6T8B - chains C and G of the 8 polymer chains in the assembly; structure by electron microscopy, 3.65 A resolution.

# Chain C
Name: DNA translocase FtsK
From: Pseudomonas aeruginosa PAO1
Notes: fragment: Motor domain, residues 247-728
Reference sequence: Q9I0M3 (FTSK_PSEAE); residue numbers follow UniProt; this construct covers 247-728
Chain sequence (491 residues; row label = number of the first residue in the row):
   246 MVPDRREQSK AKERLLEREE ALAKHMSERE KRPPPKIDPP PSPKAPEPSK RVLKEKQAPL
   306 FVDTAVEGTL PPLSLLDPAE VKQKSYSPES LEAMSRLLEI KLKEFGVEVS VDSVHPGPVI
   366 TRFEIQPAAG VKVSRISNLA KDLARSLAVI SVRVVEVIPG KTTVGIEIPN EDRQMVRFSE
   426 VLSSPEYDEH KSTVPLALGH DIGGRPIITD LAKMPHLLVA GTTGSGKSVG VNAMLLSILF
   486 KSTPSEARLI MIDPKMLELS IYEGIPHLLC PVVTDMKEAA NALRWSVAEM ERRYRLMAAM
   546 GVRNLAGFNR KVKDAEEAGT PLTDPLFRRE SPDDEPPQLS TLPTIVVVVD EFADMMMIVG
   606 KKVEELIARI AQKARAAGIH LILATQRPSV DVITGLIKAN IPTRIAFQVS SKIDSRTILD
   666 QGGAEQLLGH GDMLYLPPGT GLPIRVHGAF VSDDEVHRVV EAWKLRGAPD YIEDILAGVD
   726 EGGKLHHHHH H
Unresolved in the structure: 246-313, 571-582, 722-736
Sequence notes: initiating methionine (246); expression tag (729-736)
Metal / ion sites: Mg2+: Ser473, Glu503 (together with ATP-gamma-S)
Ligand contacts: ATP-gamma-S (AGS; phosphothiophosphoric acid-adenylate ester): Arg418, Met420, Val421, Thr467, Thr468, Gly469, Ser470, Gly471, Lys472, Ser473, Val474, Lys500, Glu503, Glu596, Gln631, His675, Gly676, Gly693, Ala694, Phe695
Swiss-Prot annotation at these positions:
  - binding site (ATP): Gly469 to Val474, His675, Gly693, Ala694
What the authors report for this chain:
  - binding site for dsDNA substrate: Lys657, Arg661
  - binding site for dsDNA substrate (chain G): Lys377, Arg380, Arg632, Ser634, Val635, Gly640, Lys643
  - binding site for ATP-gamma-S: Arg620
  - catalytic residues: Arg620

# Chain G
Molecule: dsDNA substrate
Sequence (20 nucleotides; row label = number of the first residue in the row):
     1 ATATATATAT ATATATATAT

# Chain C / chain G interface
Contacting residue pairs (5):
  Arg632(C) with DT16(G), salt bridge to the phosphate
  Ser634(C) with DA17(G), phosphate contact
  Val635(C) with DA17(G), hydrogen bond to the phosphate; DT18(G), phosphate contact
  Lys643(C) with DA17(G), salt bridge to the phosphate
Also at the interface, not in a pair above, chain C (7 interface residues in all): Asn383, Ile658, Thr662
Also at the interface, not in a pair above, chain G (5 interface residues in all): DT6, DA15

# In short
Chain C and chain G form an interface of 7 and 5 residues respectively, with 1 hydrogen bond and 2 salt
bridges. Polar pairs include Val635(C)-DA17(G), Arg632(C)-DT16(G) and Lys643(C)-DA17(G). Chain C binds
ATP-gamma-S. From the paper: the catalytic residue Arg620(C); a binding site for dsDNA substrate (chain G) at
Lys377(C), Arg380(C) and Arg632(C) among others.
Chain C is DNA translocase FtsK (Pseudomonas aeruginosa PAO1) and chain G is dsDNA substrate; the structure,
FtsK motor domain with dsDNA, translocating state, was determined by electron microscopy together with 6T8G
and 6T8O from the same study.
